PDB entry 6W20 | electron microscopy, 3.00 A resolution | chains D and X of the 21 polymer chains in the assembly

== Chain D ==
Name: ATP-dependent Clp protease ATP-binding subunit ClpA
Source organism: Escherichia coli (strain K12)
UniProt: P0ABH9 (CLPA_ECOLI); residue numbers follow UniProt; this construct covers 1-758
Chain sequence (758 residues; numbered 1 to 758; the number before each row is that of its first residue):
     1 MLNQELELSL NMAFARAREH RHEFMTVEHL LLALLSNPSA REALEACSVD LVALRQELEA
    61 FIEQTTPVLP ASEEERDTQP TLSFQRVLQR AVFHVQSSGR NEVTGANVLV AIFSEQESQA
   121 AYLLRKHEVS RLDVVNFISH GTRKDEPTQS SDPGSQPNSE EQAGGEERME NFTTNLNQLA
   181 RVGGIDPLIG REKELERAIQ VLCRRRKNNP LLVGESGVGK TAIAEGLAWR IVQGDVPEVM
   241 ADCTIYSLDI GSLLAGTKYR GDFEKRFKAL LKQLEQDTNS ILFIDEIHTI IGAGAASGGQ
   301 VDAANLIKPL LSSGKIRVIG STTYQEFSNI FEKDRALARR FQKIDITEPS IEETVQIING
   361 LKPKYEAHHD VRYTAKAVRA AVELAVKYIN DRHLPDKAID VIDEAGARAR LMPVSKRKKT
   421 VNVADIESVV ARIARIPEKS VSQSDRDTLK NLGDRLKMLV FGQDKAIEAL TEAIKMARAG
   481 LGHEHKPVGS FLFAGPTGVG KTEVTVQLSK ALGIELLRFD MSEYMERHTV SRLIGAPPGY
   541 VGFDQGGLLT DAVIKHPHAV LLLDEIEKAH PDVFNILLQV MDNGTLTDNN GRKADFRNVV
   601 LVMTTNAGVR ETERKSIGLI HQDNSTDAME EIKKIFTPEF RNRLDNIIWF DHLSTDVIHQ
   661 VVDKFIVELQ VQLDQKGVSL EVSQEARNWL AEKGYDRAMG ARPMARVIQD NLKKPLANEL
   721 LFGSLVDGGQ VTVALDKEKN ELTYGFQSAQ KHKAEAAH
Disordered / not traced: 1-168, 747-758
Small-molecule neighbours:
  - ATP (adenosine-5'-triphosphate), molecule 1: Asp186, Pro187, Leu188, Ile189, Arg191, Ser216, Gly217, Val218, Gly219, Lys220, Thr221, Ala222, Thr323, Ile357, Leu361, Tyr365, Pro395, Asp396, Ile399
  - ATP, molecule 2: Leu459, Val460, Phe461, Gln463, Pro496, Thr497, Gly498, Val499, Gly500, Lys501, Thr502, Glu503, Glu565, Asn606, Leu653, Val661, Lys664, Phe665, Ala701, Arg702
  - ATP, molecule 3: Asp582, Glu639, Arg643

== Chain X ==
Name: RepA, green fluorescent protein fusion
Source organism: synthetic construct
Chain sequence (24 residues; row label = number of the first residue in the row; X marks 24 residues of unknown identity (built as UNK)):
     1 XXXXXXXXXX XXXXXXXXXX XXXX

== How chain D and chain X interact ==
Chain D residues in contact with chain X, 8 residues: Lys258, Tyr259, Arg260, Ala295, Gln300, Gly539, Tyr540, Val541

== Overview ==
Chain D and chain X make no direct contact in this assembly. Chain D binds 3 copies of ATP.
Here chain D is ATP-dependent Clp protease ATP-binding subunit ClpA (Escherichia coli (strain K12)) and chain
X is RepA, green fluorescent protein fusion (synthetic construct). Entry 6W20 (ClpAP Disengaged State bound to
RepA-GFP) was determined by electron microscopy, deposited together with 6UQE, 6UQO, 6W1Z, 6W21, 6W22, 6W23
and 6W24.
